3MQD - chain A; structure by X-ray diffraction, 1.25 A resolution.

# Chain A
Molecule: Beta-ketoacyl synthase
Source organism: Brucella melitensis biovar Abortus
Notes: EC 2.3.1.4
UniProtKB: Q2YQQ9 (Q2YQQ9_BRUA2); residues 1-407 here = UniProt positions 1-407
Chain sequence (428 residues; each row starts with the number of its first residue; numbers below 1 keep their minus sign (Met-20 is residue -20)):
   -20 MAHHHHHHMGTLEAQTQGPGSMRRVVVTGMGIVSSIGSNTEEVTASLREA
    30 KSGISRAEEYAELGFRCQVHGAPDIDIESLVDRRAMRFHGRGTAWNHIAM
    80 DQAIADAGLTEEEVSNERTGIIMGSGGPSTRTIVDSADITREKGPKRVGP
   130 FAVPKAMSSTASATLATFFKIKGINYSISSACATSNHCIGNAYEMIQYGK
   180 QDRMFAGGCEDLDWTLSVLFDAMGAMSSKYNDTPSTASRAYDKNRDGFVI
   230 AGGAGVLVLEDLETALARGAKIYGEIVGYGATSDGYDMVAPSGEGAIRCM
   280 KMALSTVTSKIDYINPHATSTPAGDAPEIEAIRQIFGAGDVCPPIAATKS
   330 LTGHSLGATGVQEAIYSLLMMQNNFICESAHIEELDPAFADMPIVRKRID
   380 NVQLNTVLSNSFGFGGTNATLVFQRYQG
Not modelled in the structure: -20 to 0
Construct notes: expression tag (-20 to 0)
Bound ions: Na+ site 1: Leu283, Val286; Na+ site 2: Asn294, Pro295, Glu342, Ser388, Asn389
Small-molecule neighbours: (5-thiophen-2-ylisoxazol-3-yl)methanol (3MQ): Gly105, Gly106, Pro107, Thr109, Ile112, Val132, Ala135, Met136, Ala160, Cys161, Glu189, Leu195, Leu198, Phe199, Leu335, Gly336
What the authors report for this chain:
  - binding site for (5-thiophen-2-ylisoxazol-3-yl)methanol: Gly105, Gly106, Pro107, Thr109, Ala160, Cys161, Glu189, Leu195, Phe199, Leu335

# In short
Ligands of chain A: (5-thiophen-2-ylisoxazol-3-yl)methanol. The Na+ site 1 is built by Leu283 and Val286.
Asn294, Pro295, Glu342, Ser388 and Asn389 coordinate Na+ site 2. From the paper: a binding site for
(5-thiophen-2-ylisoxazol-3-yl)methanol at Gly105, Gly106 and Pro107 among others.
Chain A is Beta-ketoacyl synthase (Brucella melitensis biovar Abortus); the structure, Crystal structure of
beta-ketoacyl synthase from brucella melitensis with FOL 0758, (1-methyl-1h-indazol-3-yl) methanol, was
determined by X-ray diffraction, deposited together with 4JV3, 3U0E, 3U0F and 3LRF.
